Entry 7TAW (electron microscopy, 2.70 A resolution); this record covers chains J and X of the 24 polymer chains in the assembly.

Chain J:
Molecule: AcrIF24
Amino-acid sequence (228 residues; row label = number of the first residue in the row):
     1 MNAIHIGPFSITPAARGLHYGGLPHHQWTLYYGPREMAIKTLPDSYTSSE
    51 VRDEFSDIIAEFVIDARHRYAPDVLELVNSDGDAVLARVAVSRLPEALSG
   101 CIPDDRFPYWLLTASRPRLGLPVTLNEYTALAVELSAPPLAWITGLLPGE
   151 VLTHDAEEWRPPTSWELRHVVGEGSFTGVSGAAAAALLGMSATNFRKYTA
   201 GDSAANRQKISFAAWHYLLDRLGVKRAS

Chain X:
Molecule: 19-nt DNA strand
Sequence (19 nucleotides; numbered 1 to 19; the number before each row is that of its first residue):
     1 TTAGCTCGAATCGAGCTAT

Interface between chain J and chain X:
Residue-residue contacts (20):
  Gly172(J) - DT2(X)  phosphate contact
  Glu173(J) - DT1(X)  phosphate contact
  Glu173(J) - DT2(X)  hydrogen bond to the phosphate
  Ser180(J) - DT1(X)  hydrogen bond to the phosphate
  Ser180(J) - DT2(X)  phosphate contact
  Gly181(J) - DT2(X)  hydrogen bond to the phosphate
  Thr193(J) - DG4(X)  base contact
  Thr193(J) - DC5(X)  base contact
  Arg196(J) - DT2(X)  base contact
  Arg196(J) - DA3(X)  base contact
  Arg196(J) - DG4(X)  hydrogen bond to the base
  Lys197(J) - DC5(X)  base contact
  Lys197(J) - DT6(X)  hydrogen bond to the base
  Ala200(J) - DG4(X)  phosphate contact
  Gly201(J) - DG4(X)  hydrogen bond to the phosphate
  Ala204(J) - DG4(X)  phosphate contact
  Ala204(J) - DC5(X)  phosphate contact
  Ala205(J) - DC5(X)  hydrogen bond to the phosphate
  Asn206(J) - DC5(X)  hydrogen bond to the phosphate
  Asn206(J) - DT6(X)  phosphate contact
Also at the interface, not in a pair above, chain J (15 interface residues in all): His5, Thr199, Ser203

In short:
15 residues of chain J face 6 of chain X across their interface, with 8 hydrogen bonds. Among the polar pairs
are Arg196(J)-DG4(X), Lys197(J)-DT6(X) and Glu173(J)-DT2(X).
Chain J is AcrIF24 and chain X is a 19-nt DNA strand; the structure, Cryo-EM structure of the
Csy-AcrIF24-promoter DNA dimer, was determined by electron microscopy together with 7T3J, 7T3K, 7T3L and 7TAX
from the same study.
